5S5G - chains A and E of the 6 polymer chains in the assembly; structure by X-ray diffraction, 2.69 A resolution.

# Chain A
Name: Tubulin alpha-1B chain
From: Bos taurus
UniProtKB: P81947 (TBA1B_BOVIN); numbering as in UniProt (aligned over 1-451)
Chain sequence (451 residues; each row starts with the number of its first residue):
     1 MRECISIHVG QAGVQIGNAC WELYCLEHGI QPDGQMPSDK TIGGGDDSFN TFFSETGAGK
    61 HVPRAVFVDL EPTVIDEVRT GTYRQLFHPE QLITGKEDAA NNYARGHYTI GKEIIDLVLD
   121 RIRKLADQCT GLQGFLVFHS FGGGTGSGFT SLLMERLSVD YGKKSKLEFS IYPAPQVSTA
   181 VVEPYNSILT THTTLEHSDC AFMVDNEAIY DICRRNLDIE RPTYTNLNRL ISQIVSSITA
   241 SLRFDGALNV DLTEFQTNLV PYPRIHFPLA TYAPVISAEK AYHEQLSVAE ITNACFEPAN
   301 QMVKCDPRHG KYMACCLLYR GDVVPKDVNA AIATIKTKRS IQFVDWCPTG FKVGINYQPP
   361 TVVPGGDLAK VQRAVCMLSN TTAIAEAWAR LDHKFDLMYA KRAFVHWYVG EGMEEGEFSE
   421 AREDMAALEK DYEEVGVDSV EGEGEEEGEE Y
Disordered / not traced: 439-451
Bound ions: Ca2+: Asp-39, Thr-41, Gly-44, Glu-55
Residues lining bound ligands: GTP (guanosine-5'-triphosphate): Val-9, Gly-10, Gln-11, Ala-12, Gln-15, Ile-16, Asp-69, Asp-98, Ala-99, Ala-100, Asn-101, Ser-140, Gly-142, Gly-143, Gly-144, Thr-145, Gly-146, Ile-171, Pro-173, Val-177, Ser-178, Glu-183, Asn-206, Tyr-224, Leu-227, Asn-228, Ile-231

# Chain E
Name: Stathmin-4
From: Rattus norvegicus
UniProtKB: P63043 (STMN4_RAT); residues 5-145 here correspond to UniProt positions 49-189 (UniProt number = residue number + 44)
Chain sequence (143 residues; row label = number of the first residue in the row):
     3 MADMEVIELN KCTSGQSFEV ILKPPSFDGV PEFNASLPRR RDPSLEEIQK KLEAAEERRK
    63 YQEAELLKHL AEKREHEREV IQKAIEENNN FIKMAKEKLA QKMESNKENR EAHLAAMLER
   123 LQEKDKHAEE VRKNKELKEE ASR
Disordered / not traced: 3-5, 29-43, 144-145
Differences from the reference sequence: initiating methionine (3); expression tag (4)
UniProt features mapped onto this chain:
  - modified residue: Ser-46 (Phosphoserine)

# Interface between chain A and chain E
Residue-residue contacts (58):
  His-107(A) / Leu-54(E)
  Tyr-108(A) / Ala-57(E)  hydrophobic
  Tyr-108(A) / Arg-61(E)
  Thr-109(A) / Arg-61(E)  hydrogen bond
  Lys-112(A) / Glu-58(E)  salt bridge
  Leu-152(A) / Ile-50(E)  hydrophobic
  Glu-155(A) / Ile-50(E)
  Arg-156(A) / Leu-47(E)
  Arg-156(A) / Gln-51(E)
  Ser-158(A) / Asp-44(E)
  Val-159(A) / Pro-45(E)
  His-197(A) / Asp-44(E)  salt bridge
  His-197(A) / Pro-45(E)
  Asp-245(A) / Cys-14(E)
  Asp-245(A) / Ser-16(E)  hydrogen bond (backbone-side chain)
  Ala-247(A) / Asn-12(E)
  Ala-247(A) / Ser-19(E)
  Leu-248(A) / Ser-19(E)
  Pro-325(A) / Gln-18(E)
  Pro-325(A) / Phe-20(E)  hydrophobic
  Asn-329(A) / Met-6(E)
  Asn-329(A) / Val-8(E)
  Asn-329(A) / Phe-20(E)
  Asn-329(A) / Val-22(E)
  Lys-336(A) / Leu-24(E)
  Asp-345(A) / Pro-27(E)
  Asp-345(A) / Ser-28(E)  hydrogen bond (backbone-backbone)
  Cys-347(A) / Pro-27(E)
  Pro-348(A) / Lys-25(E)
  Pro-348(A) / Pro-27(E)
  Thr-349(A) / Ile-23(E)
  Thr-349(A) / Leu-24(E)  hydrogen bond (backbone-backbone)
  Thr-349(A) / Lys-25(E)  hydrogen bond (backbone-backbone)
  Gly-350(A) / Val-22(E)
  Phe-351(A) / Glu-21(E)
  Phe-351(A) / Val-22(E)  hydrogen bond (backbone-backbone)
  Phe-351(A) / Leu-24(E)  hydrophobic
  Lys-352(A) / Phe-20(E)
  Lys-352(A) / Glu-21(E)  salt bridge
  Val-353(A) / Ser-19(E)
  Val-353(A) / Phe-20(E)  hydrogen bond (backbone-backbone)
  Gly-354(A) / Gln-18(E)
  Gly-354(A) / Ser-19(E)
  Ile-355(A) / Gly-17(E)
  Ile-355(A) / Gln-18(E)  hydrogen bond (backbone-backbone)
  Asn-356(A) / Ser-16(E)
  Tyr-357(A) / Thr-15(E)
  Tyr-357(A) / Ser-16(E)  hydrogen bond (backbone-backbone)
  Tyr-357(A) / Gly-17(E)
  Tyr-357(A) / Gln-18(E)  hydrogen bond
  Val-409(A) / Gln-64(E)  hydrogen bond (backbone-side chain)
  Gly-410(A) / Arg-61(E)
  Gly-410(A) / Gln-64(E)
  Glu-411(A) / Arg-61(E)  hydrogen bond (backbone-side chain)
  Gly-412(A) / Ala-57(E)
  Gly-412(A) / Arg-60(E)  hydrogen bond (backbone-side chain)
  Gly-412(A) / Arg-61(E)
  Glu-414(A) / Arg-60(E)  salt bridge
Other interface residues (no listed pair), chain A (41 interface residues in all): Glu-113, Glu-196, Gly-246, Val-328, Ile-332, Ala-333, Trp-346, Met-413
Other interface residues (no listed pair), chain E (33 interface residues in all): Leu-11, Pro-26, Ser-46, Lys-53, Glu-55

# Overview
The interface between chain A and chain E involves 41 residues on one side and 33 on the other, with 13
hydrogen bonds and 4 salt bridges. Polar pairs include Lys-112(A)/Glu-58(E), His-197(A)/Asp-44(E) and
Lys-352(A)/Glu-21(E). Chain A binds GTP.
Here chain A is Tubulin alpha-1B chain (Bos taurus) and chain E is Stathmin-4 (Rattus norvegicus). Entry 5S5G
(Tubulin-Z1129283193-complex) was determined by X-ray diffraction (same publication as 5S4L, 5S4M, 5S4N, 5S4O,
5S4P, 5S4Q and 52 further entries).
